PDB entry 1B47 | X-ray diffraction, 2.20 A resolution | chains A and B of the 3 polymer chains in the assembly

== Chain A (and B) ==
Protein: CBL
From: Homo sapiens
Notes: fragment: n-terminal domain; chain B of this document is another copy of the same molecule, construct and numbering; everything in this record applies to it too
Reference sequence: P22681 (CBL_HUMAN); residues 47-350 here = UniProt positions 47-350
Sequence (304 residues; row label = number of the first residue in the row):
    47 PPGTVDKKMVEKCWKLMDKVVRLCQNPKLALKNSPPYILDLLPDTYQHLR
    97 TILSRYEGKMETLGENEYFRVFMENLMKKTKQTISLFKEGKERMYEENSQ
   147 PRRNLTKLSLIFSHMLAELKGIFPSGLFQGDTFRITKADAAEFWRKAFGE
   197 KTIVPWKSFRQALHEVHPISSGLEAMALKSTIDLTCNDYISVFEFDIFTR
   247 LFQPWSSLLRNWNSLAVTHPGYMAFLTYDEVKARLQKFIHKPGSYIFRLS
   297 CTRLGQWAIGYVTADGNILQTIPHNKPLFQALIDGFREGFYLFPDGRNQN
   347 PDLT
Bound ions: Ca2+: Asp229, Thr231, Asn233, Tyr235, Glu240
Swiss-Prot annotation at these positions:
  - binding site (Ca(2+)): Asp229, Thr231, Asn233, Tyr235, Glu240
  - binding site (4-O-phospho-L-tyrosine): Arg294
  - natural variant: Lys287 (K287R: Found in patients with acute myeloid leukemia; uncertain significance)
  - mutagenesis: Ser80 (S80D: Abolishes interaction with ZAP70), Pro82 (P82A: Abolishes interaction with ZAP70), Asp229 (D229Q: Abolishes interaction with ZAP70), Glu240 (E240S: Abolishes interaction with ZAP70), Arg294 (R294K: Abolishes interaction with ZAP70), Gly306 (G306E: Abolishes interaction with ZAP70 and EPHB1, but does not affect interaction with SLA. Reduces ubiquitination and therefore proteasomal degradation of SPRED2)
What the authors report for this chain:
  - Ca2+ coordination through a water molecule: Glu164
  - Ca2+ coordination: Asp229, Glu240
  - mutagenesis - S80D, P82A: abolished binding to ZAP-70

== Chain A / chain B interface ==
Pairs across the interface - 26 pairs, chain A then chain B:
  Lys137(A) with Lys278(B)
  Arg139(A) with Tyr274(B)
  Ser217(A) with Asp64(B); Tyr92(B)
  Gly218(A) with Asp64(B), hydrogen bond (backbone-side chain)
  Leu219(A) with Trp60(B); Met63(B), hydrophobic; Asp64(B), hydrogen bond (backbone-side chain); Pro89(B); Tyr92(B), hydrophobic
  Glu220(A) with Tyr92(B); Arg96(B), salt bridge
  Met222(A) with Val67(B), hydrophobic; Gln71(B); Leu85(B); Pro89(B), hydrophobic
  Ala223(A) with Gln93(B)
  Asn259(A) with Arg96(B), hydrogen bond
  Val263(A) with Gln93(B); Thr97(B)
  Thr264(A) with Arg96(B); Thr97(B); Ser100(B); Arg101(B), hydrogen bond (backbone-side chain)
  Pro266(A) with Arg101(B)
  Arg343(A) with Ser171(B), hydrogen bond
Interface residues without a listed pair, chain A (15 interface residues in all): Glu138, Ser216
Interface residues without a listed pair, chain B (19 interface residues in all): Leu88, Asp275, Leu315

== Summary ==
Chain A and chain B form an interface of 15 and 19 residues respectively; the contacts include 5 hydrogen
bonds and 1 salt bridge. Polar contacts include Glu220(A)-Arg96(B), Gly218(A)-Asp64(B) and Leu219(A)-Asp64(B).
The paper reports that S80D and P82A of chain A abolish binding to ZAP-70; Ca2+ coordination by Asp229(A) and
Glu240(A).
Chain A and chain B are both CBL (Homo sapiens); the structure, Structure of the N-terminal domain of cbl in
complex with its binding site in zap-70, was determined by X-ray diffraction, deposited together with 2CBL.
